PDB entry 3QV9 | X-ray diffraction, 2.10 A resolution | chains A and B

# Chain A (and B)
Name: Pyruvate kinase 2
Organism: Trypanosoma cruzi
Notes: EC 2.7.1.40; chain B of this document is another copy of the same molecule, construct and numbering; everything in this record applies to it too
Reference sequence: Q4D9Z4 (Q4D9Z4_TRYCR); residues 1-499 here = UniProt positions 1-499
Chain sequence (499 residues; row label = number of the first residue in the row):
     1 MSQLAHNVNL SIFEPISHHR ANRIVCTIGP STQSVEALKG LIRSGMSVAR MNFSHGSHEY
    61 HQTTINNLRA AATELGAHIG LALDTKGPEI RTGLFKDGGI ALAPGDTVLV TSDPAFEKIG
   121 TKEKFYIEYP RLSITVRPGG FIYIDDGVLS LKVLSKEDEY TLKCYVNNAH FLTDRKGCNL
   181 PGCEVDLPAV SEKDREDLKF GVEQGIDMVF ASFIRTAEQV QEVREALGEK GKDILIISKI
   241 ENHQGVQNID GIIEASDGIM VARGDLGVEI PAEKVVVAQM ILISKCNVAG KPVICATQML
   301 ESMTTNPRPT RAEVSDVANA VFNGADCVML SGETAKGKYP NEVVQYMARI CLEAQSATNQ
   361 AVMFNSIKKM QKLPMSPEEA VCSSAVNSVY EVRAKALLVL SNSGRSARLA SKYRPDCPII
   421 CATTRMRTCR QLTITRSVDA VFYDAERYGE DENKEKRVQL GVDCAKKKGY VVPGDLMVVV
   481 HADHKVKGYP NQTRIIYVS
Bound ions: K+: Asn-52, Ser-54, Asp-84, Thr-85

# Chain A / chain B interface
Pairs across the interface (78):
  Met-1(A) / Lys-369(B)
  Ser-2(A) / Ser-366(B)
  Leu-4(A) / Ser-284(B)
  Leu-4(A) / Val-288(B)  hydrophobic
  Leu-4(A) / Ser-366(B)
  Leu-4(A) / Ile-367(B)  hydrophobic
  Ala-5(A) / Met-370(B)  hydrophobic
  Asn-7(A) / Met-280(B)
  Asn-7(A) / Ile-281(B)
  Asn-7(A) / Ser-284(B)  hydrogen bond
  Val-8(A) / Ser-284(B)
  Val-8(A) / Lys-285(B)  hydrogen bond (backbone-side chain)
  Val-8(A) / Val-288(B)  hydrophobic
  Leu-10(A) / Val-277(B)  hydrophobic
  Leu-10(A) / Ile-281(B)
  Ile-12(A) / Lys-274(B)  hydrogen bond (backbone-side chain)
  Ile-12(A) / Val-277(B)  hydrophobic
  Ile-12(A) / Ala-278(B)  hydrophobic
  Ile-12(A) / Ile-281(B)  hydrophobic
  Phe-13(A) / His-243(B)
  Phe-13(A) / Gln-247(B)
  His-243(A) / Phe-13(B)
  Val-246(A) / Ile-12(B)  hydrophobic
  Gln-247(A) / Phe-13(B)
  Arg-263(A) / Arg-311(B)
  Ala-272(A) / Val-314(B)  hydrophobic
  Ala-272(A) / Tyr-346(B)
  Glu-273(A) / Val-314(B)
  Glu-273(A) / Tyr-346(B)  hydrogen bond
  Glu-273(A) / Arg-349(B)
  Glu-273(A) / Glu-353(B)
  Lys-274(A) / Ile-12(B)  hydrogen bond (side chain-backbone)
  Lys-274(A) / Glu-353(B)  salt bridge
  Val-275(A) / Arg-311(B)
  Val-276(A) / Ser-315(B)
  Val-276(A) / Phe-322(B)  hydrophobic
  Val-277(A) / Leu-10(B)  hydrophobic
  Val-277(A) / Ile-12(B)  hydrophobic
  Val-277(A) / Ala-357(B)  hydrophobic
  Ala-278(A) / Ile-12(B)  hydrophobic
  Met-280(A) / Asn-7(B)
  Met-280(A) / Phe-322(B)  hydrophobic
  Ile-281(A) / Asn-7(B)
  Ile-281(A) / Leu-10(B)
  Ser-284(A) / Leu-4(B)
  Ser-284(A) / Asn-7(B)  hydrogen bond
  Ser-284(A) / Val-8(B)
  Lys-285(A) / Val-8(B)  hydrogen bond (side chain-backbone)
  Val-288(A) / Leu-4(B)  hydrophobic
  Val-288(A) / Val-8(B)  hydrophobic
  Gln-298(A) / Arg-311(B)  hydrogen bond
  Arg-311(A) / Arg-263(B)
  Arg-311(A) / Val-275(B)
  Arg-311(A) / Gln-298(B)  hydrogen bond
  Arg-311(A) / Asp-316(B)  salt bridge
  Val-314(A) / Ala-272(B)  hydrophobic
  Val-314(A) / Glu-273(B)
  Ser-315(A) / Val-276(B)
  Ser-315(A) / Asp-316(B)
  Ser-315(A) / Asn-319(B)
  Asp-316(A) / Arg-311(B)  salt bridge
  Asp-316(A) / Ser-315(B)
  Asn-319(A) / Ser-315(B)  hydrogen bond
  Asn-319(A) / Asn-319(B)  hydrogen bond
  Phe-322(A) / Met-280(B)  hydrophobic
  Tyr-346(A) / Ala-272(B)
  Tyr-346(A) / Glu-273(B)  hydrogen bond
  Arg-349(A) / Glu-273(B)
  Glu-353(A) / Glu-273(B)
  Glu-353(A) / Lys-274(B)  salt bridge
  Ala-357(A) / Val-277(B)  hydrophobic
  Ala-357(A) / Met-280(B)
  Ser-366(A) / Ser-2(B)
  Ser-366(A) / Leu-4(B)
  Ile-367(A) / Leu-4(B)  hydrophobic
  Lys-369(A) / Met-1(B)
  Met-370(A) / Leu-4(B)  hydrophobic
  Met-370(A) / Ala-5(B)  hydrophobic
Other interface residues (no listed pair), chain A (49 interface residues in all): Gln-3, Glu-14, Ile-16, Ile-270, Asn-287, Thr-297, Ala-312, Ala-318, Ile-350
Other interface residues (no listed pair), chain B (47 interface residues in all): Gln-3, Glu-14, Ile-16, Val-246, Asn-287, Ala-312, Ala-318, Ile-350

# Overview
49 residues of chain A and 47 residues of chain B are in contact, with 12 hydrogen bonds and 4 salt bridges.
Polar contacts include Lys-274(A)/Glu-353(B), Arg-311(A)/Asp-316(B) and Asn-7(A)/Ser-284(B). The K+ site is
built by Asn-52(A), Ser-54(A), Asp-84(A) and Thr-85(A).
Chain A and chain B are both Pyruvate kinase 2 (Trypanosoma cruzi); the structure, Crystal structure of
Trypanosoma cruzi pyruvate kinase(TcPYK)in complex with ponceau S, was determined by X-ray diffraction,
deposited together with 3QV6, 3QV7, 3QV8 and 3PP7.
